4WM8 - chains A and B of the 4 polymer chains in the assembly; structure by X-ray diffraction, 2.00 A resolution.

# Chain A
Name: VP1
Organism: Enterovirus D68
UniProtKB: Q9YLJ3 (Q9YLJ3_9ENTO); residues 1-297 here correspond to UniProt positions 13-309 (UniProt number = residue number + 12)
Chain sequence (297 residues; each row starts with the number of its first residue):
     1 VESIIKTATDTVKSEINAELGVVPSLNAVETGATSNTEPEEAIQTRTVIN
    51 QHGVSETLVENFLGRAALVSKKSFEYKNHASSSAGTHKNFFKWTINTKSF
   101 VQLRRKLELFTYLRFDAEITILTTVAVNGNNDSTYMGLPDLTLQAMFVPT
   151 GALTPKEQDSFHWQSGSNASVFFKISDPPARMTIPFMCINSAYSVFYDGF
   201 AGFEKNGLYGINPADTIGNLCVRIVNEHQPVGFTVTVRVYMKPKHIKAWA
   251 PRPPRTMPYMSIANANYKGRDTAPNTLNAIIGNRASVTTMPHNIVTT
Not modelled in the structure: 80-86, 129-136, 297
Ligand contacts: decanoic acid (DKA): I95, T97, K98, L107, F115, I119, I184, Y193, S194, V195, I217, M241
Reported in the primary citation:
  - binding site for decanoic acid: I184

# Chain B
Name: VP2
Organism: Enterovirus D68
UniProtKB: Q68T42 (Q68T42_9ENTO); residues 1-248 here correspond to UniProt positions 70-317 (UniProt number = residue number + 69)
Chain sequence (248 residues; row label = number of the first residue in the row):
     1 SPSAEACGYSDRVLQLKLGNSAIVTQEAANYCCAYGEWPNYLPDHEAVAI
    51 DKPTQPETSTDRFYTLRSVKWESNSTGWWWKLPDALNNIGMFGQNVQYHY
   101 LYRSGFLIHVQCNATKFHQGALLVVAIPEHQRGAHDTTTSPGFNDIMKGE
   151 RGGTFNHPYVLDDGTSIACATIFPHQWINLRTNNSATIVLPWMNVAPMDF
   201 PLRHNQWTLAVIPVVPLGTRTMSSVVPITVSIAPMCCEFNGLRHAITQ
Not modelled in the structure: 1-9, 248

# How chain A and chain B interact
Residue-residue contacts - 97 pairs, chain A then chain B:
  V29(A) with W177(B)
  E30(A) with Q176(B); W177(B), hydrogen bond (backbone-backbone); N179(B), hydrogen bond; T182(B), hydrogen bond; N183(B)
  T31(A) with A29(B); H175(B); Q176(B), hydrogen bond (backbone-side chain)
  G32(A) with H175(B)
  T111(A) with E129(B)
  Y112(A) with E129(B), hydrogen bond; M193(B); N194(B); V195(B), hydrophobic
  N190(A) with V195(B); A196(B)
  S191(A) with V195(B), hydrogen bond (backbone-backbone)
  A192(A) with V195(B)
  S194(A) with V195(B)
  F196(A) with E129(B); Q131(B)
  Y197(A) with E129(B); Q131(B), hydrogen bond (backbone-side chain); H204(B)
  D198(A) with K81(B), salt bridge; E129(B), hydrogen bond (backbone-side chain); H130(B); I146(B); H204(B), hydrogen bond (backbone-side chain); N205(B), hydrogen bond (backbone-backbone); T208(B), hydrogen bond
  G199(A) with R203(B); H204(B)
  F200(A) with F143(B), hydrophobic; I146(B), hydrophobic; R203(B), hydrogen bond (backbone-backbone)
  G202(A) with R203(B), hydrogen bond (backbone-side chain)
  F203(A) with F200(B), hydrophobic; R203(B), hydrogen bond (backbone-side chain)
  E204(A) with R203(B), hydrogen bond (backbone-side chain)
  K205(A) with F143(B); R203(B)
  Y209(A) with H130(B); Q131(B); R132(B), hydrogen bond (side chain-backbone); P141(B); I146(B)
  G210(A) with Q131(B)
  A250(A) with Y35(B); M193(B), hydrophobic
  P251(A) with I172(B); F173(B)
  R252(A) with P128(B), hydrogen bond (side chain-backbone); E129(B), hydrogen bond (side chain-backbone); I172(B); F173(B)
  P253(A) with T165(B); S166(B); C169(B); A170(B), hydrophobic; I172(B); F173(B)
  P254(A) with T165(B)
  R255(A) with D163(B), hydrogen bond (side chain-backbone); G164(B)
  T256(A) with G164(B), hydrogen bond (backbone-backbone); T165(B), hydrogen bond (side chain-backbone)
  M257(A) with G164(B), hydrogen bond (backbone-backbone)
  M260(A) with T137(B)
  A263(A) with S140(B)
  N264(A) with T138(B), hydrogen bond (side chain-backbone); S140(B), hydrogen bond
  A265(A) with G133(B); D163(B)
  N266(A) with G133(B); A134(B), hydrogen bond (side chain-backbone); T137(B), hydrogen bond (side chain-backbone); T138(B); T139(B), hydrogen bond (side chain-backbone); P141(B)
  Y267(A) with G133(B); A134(B), hydrogen bond (backbone-backbone); H135(B); D136(B), hydrogen bond (backbone-backbone); H157(B); V160(B), hydrophobic; D162(B); D163(B); G164(B)
  K268(A) with D136(B), salt bridge
  L277(A) with H135(B); H157(B); Y159(B); V160(B), hydrophobic
  A279(A) with Y159(B)
  I280(A) with Y159(B), hydrogen bond (backbone-side chain)
Other interface residues (no listed pair), chain A (43 interface residues in all): Y193, S261, N278, I281
Other interface residues (no listed pair), chain B (52 interface residues in all): N30, Y100, I127, G142, M147, L161

# Overview
Chain A and chain B form an interface of 43 and 52 residues respectively; the contacts include 30 hydrogen
bonds and 2 salt bridges. Polar contacts include D198(A)-K81(B), K268(A)-D136(B) and E30(A)-N179(B). Chain A
binds decanoic acid. The paper reports a binding site for decanoic acid at I184(A).
Here chain A is VP1 and chain B is VP2, both from Enterovirus D68. Entry 4WM8 (Crystal Structure of Human
Enterovirus D68) was determined by X-ray diffraction together with 4WM7 from the same study.
